Entry 2BR7 (X-ray diffraction, 3.00 A resolution); this record covers chains A and B of the 5 polymer chains in the assembly.

== Chain A (and B) ==
Protein: Soluble acetylcholine receptor
From: Aplysia californica
Notes: chain B of this document is another copy of the same molecule, construct and numbering; everything in this record applies to it too
UniProt: Q8WSF8 (Q8WSF8_APLCA); residues 1-217 here correspond to UniProt positions 20-236 (UniProt number = residue number + 19)
Amino-acid sequence (217 residues; each row starts with the number of its first residue):
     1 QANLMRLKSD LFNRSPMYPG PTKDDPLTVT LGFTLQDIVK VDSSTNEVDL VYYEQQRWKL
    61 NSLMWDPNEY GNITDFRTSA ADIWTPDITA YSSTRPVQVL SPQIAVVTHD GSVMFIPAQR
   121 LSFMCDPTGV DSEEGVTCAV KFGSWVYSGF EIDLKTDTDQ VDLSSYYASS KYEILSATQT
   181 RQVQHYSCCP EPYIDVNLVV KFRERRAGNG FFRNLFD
Unresolved in the structure: 206-217
Sequence notes: conflict V41 (Ala60 in Q8WSF8), V136 (Ala155 in Q8WSF8)
Disulfide bonds: C125-C138, C188-C189

== Interface between chain A and chain B ==
Contacting residue pairs (52):
  P16(A) - M5(B)  hydrophobic
  P19(A) - Q1(B)
  P19(A) - L4(B)  hydrophobic
  P19(A) - K8(B)  hydrogen bond (backbone-side chain)
  P19(A) - R77(B)
  G20(A) - L4(B)
  T22(A) - L4(B)
  S43(A) - K171(B)  hydrogen bond (backbone-side chain)
  S44(A) - K171(B)
  T45(A) - V39(B)
  T45(A) - K40(B)
  N46(A) - S169(B)
  N46(A) - K171(B)
  N46(A) - R205(B)
  E47(A) - V39(B)
  E47(A) - R120(B)  salt bridge
  N61(A) - Q1(B)
  S62(A) - Q1(B)
  D87(A) - P102(B)
  D87(A) - I104(B)
  T89(A) - L100(B)
  T89(A) - P102(B)
  Y91(A) - Q36(B)  hydrogen bond (backbone-side chain)
  S92(A) - Q36(B)
  S93(A) - V51(B)
  S93(A) - L100(B)
  T94(A) - V39(B)
  T94(A) - R120(B)  hydrogen bond (backbone-side chain)
  R95(A) - L100(B)
  P96(A) - Q98(B)
  P96(A) - V99(B)
  P96(A) - L100(B)
  M124(A) - Q36(B)
  M124(A) - D37(B)
  M124(A) - V51(B)  hydrophobic
  M124(A) - Y167(B)  hydrophobic
  C125(A) - Y167(B)  hydrogen bond (backbone-side chain)
  D126(A) - Y167(B)  hydrogen bond (backbone-side chain)
  D126(A) - S169(B)
  D126(A) - R205(B)  salt bridge
  W145(A) - Y53(B)  hydrophobic
  W145(A) - S101(B)
  W145(A) - P102(B)
  W145(A) - I116(B)  hydrogen bond (side chain-backbone)
  W145(A) - A118(B)  hydrophobic
  V146(A) - R77(B)  hydrogen bond (backbone-side chain)
  V146(A) - I104(B)
  Y147(A) - R77(B)
  E151(A) - R77(B)  salt bridge
  S187(A) - D162(B)
  C188(A) - Q55(B)
  C188(A) - M114(B)
Interface residues without a listed pair, chain A (33 interface residues in all): M17, Y18, D24, D25, L60
Interface residues without a listed pair, chain B (29 interface residues in all): G71, S170

== Summary ==
33 residues of chain A face 29 of chain B across their interface; the contacts include 8 hydrogen bonds and 3
salt bridges. Polar contacts include E47(A)-R120(B), D126(A)-R205(B) and E151(A)-R77(B).
Both chains are Soluble acetylcholine receptor (Aplysia californica). Entry 2BR7 (Crystal Structure of
Acetylcholine-binding Protein (AChBP) from Aplysia californica in complex with HEPES) was determined by X-ray
diffraction (same publication as 2BR8).
